4RIS - chains P and L of the 3 polymer chains in the assembly; structure by X-ray diffraction, 2.30 A resolution.

== Chain P ==
Protein: Envelope glycoprotein
Notes: fragment: HIV-1 gp120 derived peptide
Reference sequence: K7Z4Z0 (K7Z4Z0_9HIV1); residues 165-182 here correspond to UniProt positions 160-177 (UniProt number = residue number - 5)
Amino-acid sequence (18 residues; row label = number of the first residue in the row):
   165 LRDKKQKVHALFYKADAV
Not modelled in the structure: 165, 180-182
What the authors report for this chain:
  - mutagenesis - V182A (3.4-fold): increased binding to CH58-UA

== Chain L ==
Protein: CH58-UA Fab light chain
Source organism: Homo sapiens
Notes: antibody fragment or engineered binder
Amino-acid sequence (216 residues; each row starts with the number of its first residue; note: 1 number in that range is skipped by the numbering (no residue carries it; nothing is unmodelled there); a row labelled like 27A-27B holds insertion residues (27A, then the next letters in order)):
     1 NFMLTQPHS
    11 VSESPGKTVTISCTRSS
27A-27B GS
    28 IASNYVQWYQQRPGSSPTTVIYEDNQRPSGVPDRFSGSI
66A-66B DS
    67 SSNSASLTISGLKTEDEADYYCQSYDSSSWVFGGGTKLTV
  106A L
   107 GQPKAAPSVTLFPPSSEELQANKATLVCLISDFYPGAVTVAWKADSSPVK
   157 AGVETTTPSKQSNNKYAASSYLSLTPEQWKSHRSYSCQVTHEGSTVEKTV
   207 APTECS
Not modelled in the structure: 210-212
Cystine bridges: Cys23-Cys88, Cys134-Cys193
What the authors report for this chain:
  - contacts within the chain: Arg25-Asn31

== Interface between chain P and chain L ==
Pairs across the interface - 14 pairs, chain P then chain L:
  Lys168(P) with Ala29(L), hydrogen bond (side chain-backbone); Ser30(L); Asn31(L); Tyr32(L); Asp51(L), salt bridge
  Lys169(P) with Tyr32(L); Glu50(L), salt bridge
  Lys171(P) with Ser30(L), hydrogen bond (side chain-backbone); Asn31(L)
  Val172(P) with Tyr32(L), hydrophobic
  Leu175(P) with Tyr91(L), hydrophobic; Ser94(L)
  Phe176(P) with Tyr91(L); Trp96(L), hydrophobic
The authors on this interface:
  - residue pairs: Lys168(P)-Asp51(L) (salt bridge), Lys169(P)-Glu50(L) (salt bridge), Ala29(L)-Lys168(P) (backbone contact), Asn31(L)-Lys168(P) (backbone contact), Tyr32(L)-Lys169(P)
  - epitope / paratope residues, chain P: Lys168(P), Lys169(P), Leu175(P)
  - epitope / paratope residues, chain L: Ala29(L), Asn31(L), Tyr32(L), Glu50(L), Asp51(L)

== Overview ==
Chain P and chain L form an interface of 6 and 9 residues respectively, with 2 hydrogen bonds and 2 salt
bridges. Among the polar pairs are Lys168(P)-Asp51(L), Lys169(P)-Glu50(L) and Lys168(P)-Ala29(L). The authors
report salt bridges between Lys168(P) and Asp51(L) and Lys169(P) and Glu50(L); backbone contacts between
Ala29(L) and Lys168(P) and Asn31(L) and Lys168(P); a contact between Tyr32(L) and Lys169(P). The paper reports
that V182A of chain P increases binding to CH58-UA; epitope/paratope residues Lys168(P), Lys169(P) and
Ala29(L) among others.
Chain P is Envelope glycoprotein and chain L is CH58-UA Fab light chain (Homo sapiens); the structure,
Structural Analysis of the Unmutated Ancestor of the HIV-1 Envelope V2 Region Antibody CH58 Isolated From ...,
was determined by X-ray diffraction (same publication as 4RIR).
